6J54 - chains a and L of the 18 polymer chains in the assembly; structure by electron microscopy, 3.94 A resolution.

== Chain a ==
Protein: ATP synthase subunit a
From: Sus scrofa
Reference sequence: Q35915 (ATP6_PIG); numbering as in UniProt (aligned over 1-226)
Chain sequence (226 residues; each row starts with the number of its first residue):
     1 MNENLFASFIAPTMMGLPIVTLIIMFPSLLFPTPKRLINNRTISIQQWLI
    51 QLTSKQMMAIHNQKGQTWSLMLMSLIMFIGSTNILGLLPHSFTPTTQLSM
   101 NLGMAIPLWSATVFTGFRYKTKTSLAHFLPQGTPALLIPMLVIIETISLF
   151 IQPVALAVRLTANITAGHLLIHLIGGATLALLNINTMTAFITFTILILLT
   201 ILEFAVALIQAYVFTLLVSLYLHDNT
Disordered / not traced: 1, 225-226

== Chain L ==
Protein: Mitochondrial H+ transporting ATP synthase subunit c isoform 1
From: Sus scrofa
Reference sequence: Q4VT52 (Q4VT52_PIG); residues 2-73 here correspond to UniProt positions 63-134 (UniProt number = residue number + 61)
Chain sequence (72 residues; row label = number of the first residue in the row):
     2 IDTAAKFIGAGAATVGVAGSGAGIGTVFGSMIIGYARNPSLKQQLFSYAI
    52 LGFALSEAMGLFCLMVAFLILF

== Chain a / chain L interface ==
Residue-residue contacts - 7 pairs, chain a then chain L:
  Gln-131(a) with Ser-48(L)
  Leu-137(a) with Leu-52(L), hydrophobic
  Met-140(a) with Ala-59(L), hydrophobic
  Leu-141(a) with Ala-55(L), hydrophobic
  Ile-144(a) with Phe-54(L), hydrophobic; Glu-58(L); Leu-62(L), hydrophobic
Other interface residues (no listed pair), chain a (7 interface residues in all): Pro-130, Ile-147
Other interface residues (no listed pair), chain L (8 interface residues in all): Ile-51

== In short ==
7 residues of chain a face 8 of chain L across their interface.
Chain a is ATP synthase subunit a and chain L is Mitochondrial H+ transporting ATP synthase subunit c isoform
1, both from Sus scrofa; the structure, Cryo-EM structure of the mammalian E-state ATP synthase FO section,
was determined by electron microscopy, deposited together with 6J5A.
